Entry 3OAA (X-ray diffraction, 3.26 A resolution); this record covers chains F and G of the 8 polymer chains in the assembly.

# Chain F
Name: ATP synthase subunit beta
From: Escherichia coli DH1
Notes: EC 3.6.3.14
Reference sequence: C9QXA4 (C9QXA4_ECOD1); residues 1-459 here correspond to UniProt positions 2-460 (UniProt number = residue number + 1)
Amino-acid sequence (459 residues; each row starts with the number of its first residue):
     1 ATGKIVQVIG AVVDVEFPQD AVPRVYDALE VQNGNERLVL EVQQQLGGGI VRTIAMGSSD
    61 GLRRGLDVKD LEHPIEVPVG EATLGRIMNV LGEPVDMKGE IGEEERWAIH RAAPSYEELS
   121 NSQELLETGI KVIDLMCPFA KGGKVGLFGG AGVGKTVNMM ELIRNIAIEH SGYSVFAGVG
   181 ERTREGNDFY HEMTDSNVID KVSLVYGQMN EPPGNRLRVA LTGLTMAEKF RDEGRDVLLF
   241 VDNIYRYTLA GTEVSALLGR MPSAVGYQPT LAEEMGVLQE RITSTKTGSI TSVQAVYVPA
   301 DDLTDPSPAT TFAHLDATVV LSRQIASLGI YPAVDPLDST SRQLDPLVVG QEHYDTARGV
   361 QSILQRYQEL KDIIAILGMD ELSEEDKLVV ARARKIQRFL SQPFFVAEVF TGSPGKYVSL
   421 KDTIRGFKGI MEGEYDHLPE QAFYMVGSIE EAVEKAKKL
Not modelled in the structure: 1
Differences from the reference sequence: engineered mutation Glu81 (Lys82 in C9QXA4)
Residues lining bound ligands: AMP-PNP (ANP; phosphoaminophosphonic acid-adenylate ester): Ser341, Arg342, Tyr354, Arg358

# Chain G
Name: ATP synthase gamma chain
From: Escherichia coli DH1
Reference sequence: C9QXA3 (C9QXA3_ECOD1); residues 1-286 here correspond to UniProt positions 2-287 (UniProt number = residue number + 1)
Amino-acid sequence (286 residues; row label = number of the first residue in the row):
     1 AGAKEIRSKI ASVQNTQKIT KAMEMVAASK MRKSQDRMAA SRPYAETMRK VIGHLAHGNL
    61 EYKHPYLEDR DVKRVGYLVV STDRGLCGGL NINLFKKLLA EMKTWTDKGV QCDLAMIGSK
   121 GVSFFNSVGG NVVAQVTGMG DNPSLSELIG PVKVMLQAYD EGRLDKLYIV SNKFINTMSQ
   181 VPTISQLLPL PASDDDDLKH KSWDYLYEPD PKALLDTLLR RYVESQVYQG VVENLASEQA
   241 ARMVAMKAAT DNGGSLIKEL QLVYNKARQA SITQELTEIV SGAAAV
Not modelled in the structure: 285-286

# Chain F / chain G interface
Pairs across the interface (17):
  Met261(F) - Ser281(G)
  Met261(F) - Gly282(G)
  Pro262(F) - Ser281(G)
  Ala375(F) - Asn252(G)
  Ile376(F) - Ala249(G)
  Ile376(F) - Asn252(G)
  Leu377(F) - Ala249(G)  hydrophobic
  Asp380(F) - Gly88(G)
  Asp380(F) - Gly89(G)
  Asp380(F) - Ile92(G)
  Glu381(F) - Leu86(G)  hydrogen bond (side chain-backbone)
  Glu381(F) - Cys87(G)
  Glu384(F) - Ile92(G)
  Glu384(F) - Phe124(G)
  Glu384(F) - Val128(G)
  Glu385(F) - Ser127(G)  hydrogen bond
  Lys387(F) - Ile92(G)
Also at the interface, not in a pair above, chain F (11 interface residues in all): Val265
Also at the interface, not in a pair above, chain G (18 interface residues in all): Thr20, Gly85, Gly253, Leu256, Gln274, Ala284

# In short
The interface between chain F and chain G involves 11 residues on one side and 18 on the other; the contacts
include 2 hydrogen bonds. Among the polar pairs are Glu381(F)-Leu86(G) and Glu385(F)-Ser127(G). Ligands of
chain F: AMP-PNP.
Here chain F is ATP synthase subunit beta and chain G is ATP synthase gamma chain, both from Escherichia coli
DH1. Entry 3OAA (Structure of the E.coli F1-ATP synthase inhibited by subunit Epsilon) was determined by X-ray
diffraction.
